PDB entry 6TSU | electron microscopy, 3.42 A resolution | chains D2 and F2 of the 42 polymer chains in the assembly

Chain D2:
Molecule: Uncharacterized protein
From: Rhodobacter capsulatus DE442
UniProt: D5AR33 (D5AR33_RHOCB); residues 1-84 here = UniProt positions 1-84
Sequence (84 residues; row label = number of the first residue in the row):
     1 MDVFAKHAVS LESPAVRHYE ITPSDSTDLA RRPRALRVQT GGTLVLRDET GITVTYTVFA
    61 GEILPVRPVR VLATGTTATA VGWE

Chain F2:
Molecule: Uncharacterized protein
From: Rhodobacter capsulatus DE442
UniProt: D5AR34 (D5AR34_RHOCB); residue numbers follow UniProt; this construct covers 1-325
Sequence (325 residues; numbered 1 to 325; the number before each row is that of its first residue):
     1 MIALGLGLGL AANGGPALRR YAVNGVAPVA VLDFERHFLS HPLALTRATS ATYADALRAV
    61 QTAPADTPRY DYSTGKRALL LEASATNLLP NSAQFEAASW GKTRASVLAN AALAPNGTMT
   121 ADKLVEDTSN NSHFVARTGT QIAAGTSVTA SIFVKAAERR WFALVTADSA NAFRTTYFDL
   181 QTGTLGVVSQ GAAGHVAQIV AAGNGWYRCS VTQTQAASGN FNFYPSVASA NGATSYPGDG
   241 ASGLYLWGAQ LEAGAAVSSV IPTEAAAVTR AADLASVAVA AGSYDLRRVD AAGTAVTKGV
   301 AHPGGALTIG AGSLYLLSLF PAGAL
Not modelled in the structure: 1, 12-325

Chain D2 / chain F2 interface:
Contacting residue pairs (9; chain D2 residue first):
  Glu12(D2) - Ala11(F2)
  Ser13(D2) - Ile2(F2)
  Pro14(D2) - Ile2(F2)  hydrophobic
  Pro14(D2) - Leu10(F2)  hydrophobic
  Pro14(D2) - Ala11(F2)  hydrophobic
  Ala35(D2) - Ile2(F2)  hydrophobic
  Pro65(D2) - Ile2(F2)
  Pro65(D2) - Ala3(F2)  hydrophobic
  Pro65(D2) - Leu4(F2)  hydrophobic
Interface residues without a listed pair, chain D2 (6 interface residues in all): Ala15

Overview:
6 residues of chain D2 and 5 residues of chain F2 are in contact.
Chain D2 is Uncharacterized protein and chain F2 is Uncharacterized protein, both from Rhodobacter capsulatus
DE442; the structure, Capsid of empty GTA particle computed with C5 symmetry, was determined by electron
microscopy together with 6TB9, 6TBA, 6TE8, 6TE9, 6TEB, 6TEH and 3 further entries from the same study.
